PDB entry 3EOY | X-ray diffraction, 3.40 A resolution | chains B and C of the 6 polymer chains in the assembly

[Chain B (and C)]
Name: Outer capsid protein sigma-1
Notes: fragment: head domain; chain C of this document is another copy of the same molecule, construct and numbering; everything in this record applies to it too
UniProt: P03528 (SIGM1_REOVD); numbering as in UniProt (aligned over 293-455)
Amino-acid sequence (165 residues; numbered 291 to 455; the number before each row is that of its first residue):
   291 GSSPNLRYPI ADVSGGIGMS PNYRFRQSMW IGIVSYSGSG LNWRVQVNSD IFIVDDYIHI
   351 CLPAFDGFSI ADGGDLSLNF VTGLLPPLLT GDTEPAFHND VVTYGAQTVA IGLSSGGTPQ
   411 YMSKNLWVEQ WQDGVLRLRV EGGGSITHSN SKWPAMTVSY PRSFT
Disordered / not traced: 291-294, 455 (chain C: 291-292, 455)
Construct notes: expression tag (291-292)
From the paper describing this entry:
  - mutagenesis - N369A: decreased binding to Junctional adhesion molecule A

[How chain B and chain C interact]
Contacting residue pairs - 51 pairs, chain B then chain C:
  Asn295(B) - Gly306(C)
  Asn295(B) - Ile307(C)  hydrogen bond (backbone-backbone)
  Leu296(B) - Ile307(C)  hydrophobic
  Arg297(B) - Val303(C)
  Arg297(B) - Ser304(C)  hydrogen bond (side chain-backbone)
  Arg297(B) - Gly306(C)
  Arg297(B) - Ile307(C)  hydrogen bond (backbone-backbone)
  Arg297(B) - Gly308(C)
  Pro299(B) - Met309(C)  hydrophobic
  Pro299(B) - Arg314(C)
  Ile300(B) - Ile300(C)  hydrophobic
  Ile300(B) - Ile307(C)
  Ile300(B) - Gly308(C)
  Met309(B) - Met309(C)  hydrophobic
  Tyr313(B) - Met309(C)
  Tyr313(B) - Asp345(C)  hydrogen bond
  Asp345(B) - Asp345(C)
  Asp346(B) - Arg314(C)  salt bridge
  Asp346(B) - Val344(C)
  Asp346(B) - Asp345(C)
  Tyr347(B) - Val344(C)  hydrogen bond (side chain-backbone)
  Tyr347(B) - Asp345(C)
  Tyr347(B) - Tyr347(C)
  Tyr347(B) - His349(C)  hydrogen bond
  Ala386(B) - Phe315(C)  hydrophobic
  Phe387(B) - Phe315(C)  hydrophobic
  Phe387(B) - Gln317(C)
  Thr393(B) - Cys351(C)
  Thr393(B) - Ala445(C)
  Thr393(B) - Thr447(C)  hydrogen bond (backbone-side chain)
  Tyr394(B) - Phe342(C)  hydrophobic
  Tyr394(B) - His349(C)
  Tyr394(B) - Cys351(C)  hydrophobic
  Tyr394(B) - Thr447(C)
  Gly395(B) - Thr447(C)  hydrogen bond (backbone-side chain)
  Ala396(B) - Ala445(C)
  Ala396(B) - Met446(C)
  Ala396(B) - Thr447(C)  hydrogen bond (backbone-side chain)
  Thr398(B) - Thr398(C)
  Thr398(B) - Val399(C)
  Thr398(B) - Ala400(C)  hydrogen bond (side chain-backbone)
  Ser413(B) - Ala400(C)
  Ser413(B) - Ser413(C)
  Asn415(B) - Pro444(C)
  Asn415(B) - Ala445(C)  hydrogen bond (side chain-backbone)
  Trp417(B) - Ala445(C)  hydrophobic
  Gly433(B) - Tyr411(C)
  Gly434(B) - Tyr411(C)
  Pro451(B) - Val344(C)  hydrophobic
  Phe454(B) - Arg314(C)
  Phe454(B) - Phe315(C)  hydrophobic
Interface residues without a listed pair, chain B (29 interface residues in all): Tyr298, Ile307, Asp390, Val392, Gln397
Interface residues without a listed pair, chain C (27 interface residues in all): Gly305, Pro311

[Overview]
The interface between chain B and chain C involves 29 residues on one side and 27 on the other, with 11
hydrogen bonds and 1 salt bridge. Polar contacts include Asp346(B)-Arg314(C), Arg297(B)-Ser304(C) and
Tyr313(B)-Asp345(C). From the paper: N369A of chain B reduces binding to Junctional adhesion molecule A.
Chain B and chain C are both Outer capsid protein sigma-1; the structure, Structure of Reovirus sigma1 in
Complex with Its Receptor Junctional Adhesion Molecule-A, was determined by X-ray diffraction.
